PDB entry 5MPA | electron microscopy, 4.50 A resolution (low resolution: residue-level contacts below are approximate; hydrogen-bond / salt-bridge calls are withheld) | chains H and I of the 34 polymer chains in the assembly

# Chain H
Name: 26S protease regulatory subunit 7 homolog
From: Saccharomyces cerevisiae (strain ATCC 204508 / S288c)
UniProtKB: P33299 (PRS7_YEAST); residues 1-467 here = UniProt positions 1-467
Sequence (467 residues; row label = number of the first residue in the row):
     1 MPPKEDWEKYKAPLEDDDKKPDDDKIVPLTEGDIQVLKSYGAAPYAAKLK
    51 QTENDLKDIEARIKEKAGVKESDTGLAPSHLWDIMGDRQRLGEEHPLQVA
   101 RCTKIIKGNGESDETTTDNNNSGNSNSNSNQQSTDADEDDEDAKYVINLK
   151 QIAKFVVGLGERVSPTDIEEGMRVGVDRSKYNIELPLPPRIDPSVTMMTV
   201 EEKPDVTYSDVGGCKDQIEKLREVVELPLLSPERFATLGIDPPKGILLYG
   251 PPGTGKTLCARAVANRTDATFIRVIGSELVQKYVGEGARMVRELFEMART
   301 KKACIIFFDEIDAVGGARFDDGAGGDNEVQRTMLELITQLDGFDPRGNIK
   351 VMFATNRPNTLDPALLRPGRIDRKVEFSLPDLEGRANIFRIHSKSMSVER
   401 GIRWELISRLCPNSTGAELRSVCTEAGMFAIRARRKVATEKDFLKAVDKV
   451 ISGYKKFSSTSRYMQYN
Unresolved in the structure: 1-41, 108-143
Bound ions: Mg2+: Thr257 (together with ATP)
Small-molecule neighbours: ATP (adenosine-5'-triphosphate): Asp210, Val211, Gly212, Pro252, Gly253, Thr254, Gly255, Lys256, Thr257, Leu258, Arg261, Glu310, Asn356, Ile388, His392, Gly416, Ala417, Arg420
UniProt features mapped onto this chain:
  - binding site (ATP): Gly250 to Thr257
  - modified residue (Phosphoserine): Ser164, Ser231

# Chain I
Name: 26S protease regulatory subunit 4 homolog
From: Saccharomyces cerevisiae (strain ATCC 204508 / S288c)
UniProtKB: P40327 (PRS4_YEAST); residues 1-437 here = UniProt positions 1-437
Sequence (437 residues; row label = number of the first residue in the row):
     1 MGQGVSSGQDKKKKKGSNQKPKYEPPVQSKFGRKKRKGGPATAEKLPNIY
    51 PSTRCKLKLLRMERIKDHLLLEEEFVSNSEILKPFEKKQEEEKKQLEEIR
   101 GNPLSIGTLEEIIDDDHAIVTSPTMPDYYVSILSFVDKELLEPGCSVLLH
   151 HKTMSIVGVLQDDADPMVSVMKMDKSPTESYSDIGGLESQIQEIKESVEL
   201 PLTHPELYEEMGIKPPKGVILYGAPGTGKTLLAKAVANQTSATFLRIVGS
   251 ELIQKYLGDGPRLCRQIFKVAGENAPSIVFIDEIDAIGTKRYDSNSGGER
   301 EIQRTMLELLNQLDGFDDRGDVKVIMATNKIETLDPALIRPGRIDRKILF
   351 ENPDLSTKKKILGIHTSKMNLSEDVNLETLVTTKDDLSGADIQAMCTEAG
   401 LLALRERRMQVTAEDFKQAKERVMKNKVEENLEGLYL
Unresolved in the structure: 1-52
Bound ions: Mg2+: Thr230 (together with ATP)
Small-molecule neighbours:
  - ATP (adenosine-5'-triphosphate), molecule 1: Asp183, Ile184, Gly185, Gly186, Leu187, Pro225, Gly226, Thr227, Gly228, Lys229, Thr230, Leu231, Pro353, Ile361, Ile364, His365, Gly389, Ala390, Gln393
  - ATP, molecule 2: Lys214, Ala337, Arg340, Gly342, Arg343
UniProt features mapped onto this chain:
  - binding site (ATP): Gly223 to Thr230
  - lipidation: Gly2 (N-myristoyl glycine)
  - cross-link (Glycyl lysine isopeptide (Lys-Gly)): Lys234 (interchain with G-Cter in ubiquitin), Lys255 (interchain with G-Cter in ubiquitin), Lys290 (interchain with G-Cter in ubiquitin)
  - mutagenesis: Lys229 (K229Q: 73% loss of ATPase activity)

# Chain H / chain I interface
Residue-residue contacts (130):
  Tyr45(H) with Thr53(I); Arg54(I)
  Lys48(H) with Arg54(I); Leu57(I)
  Thr52(H) with Leu60(I)
  Asp55(H) with Arg64(I)
  Leu56(H) with Leu60(I); Glu63(I)
  Ile59(H) with Arg64(I); Asp67(I)
  Ile63(H) with Asp67(I); Leu71(I)
  Lys66(H) with Phe75(I)
  Glu71(H) with Lys93(I)
  Ser72(H) with Leu160(I)
  Asp73(H) with Arg100(I); Phe135(I); Val159(I); Leu160(I)
  Thr74(H) with Phe135(I); Asp137(I); Leu140(I); Val159(I)
  Gly75(H) with Asp137(I)
  Ser79(H) with Phe135(I)
  Trp82(H) with Val136(I)
  Asp83(H) with Ser134(I); Phe135(I)
  Gly86(H) with Leu133(I)
  Arg90(H) with Ile99(I); Leu133(I); Thr153(I)
  His95(H) with His117(I); Tyr129(I); Val130(I); Ser131(I); Thr153(I)
  Pro96(H) with Tyr128(I)
  Leu97(H) with Tyr129(I)
  Gln98(H) with Pro126(I); Asp127(I); Tyr128(I)
  Val99(H) with Asp127(I); Tyr128(I); Tyr129(I)
  Lys150(H) with Met125(I); Asp127(I)
  Gln151(H) with Pro126(I); Asp127(I)
  Arg173(H) with Ile119(I)
  Arg178(H) with Tyr128(I)
  Leu187(H) with Tyr129(I)
  Glu201(H) with Phe316(I)
  Pro204(H) with Phe316(I); Asp318(I)
  Gly253(H) with Arg340(I)
  Thr257(H) with Gly315(I); Phe316(I)
  Ala260(H) with Phe316(I)
  Arg261(H) with Gly315(I); Phe316(I); Asp318(I)
  Ala264(H) with Phe316(I)
  Phe271(H) with Phe316(I)
  Arg273(H) with Phe316(I); Asp317(I)
  Ile275(H) with Asn311(I)
  Ser277(H) with Pro261(I); Leu307(I); Asn311(I)
  Glu278(H) with Arg262(I); Arg265(I)
  Val280(H) with Gly258(I); Arg304(I)
  Gln281(H) with Leu257(I); Arg262(I)
  Lys282(H) with Tyr256(I); Leu257(I)
  Tyr283(H) with Tyr256(I)
  Met290(H) with Arg262(I)
  Phe307(H) with Phe316(I)
  Glu310(H) with Leu307(I); Leu310(I); Asn311(I)
  Asp312(H) with Gln303(I)
  Ala313(H) with Gln303(I); Leu307(I)
  Gly325(H) with Asn295(I)
  His392(H) with Ile213(I)
  Met396(H) with Met211(I); Ile213(I)
  Ser397(H) with Glu210(I); Met211(I)
  Ala417(H) with Pro341(I); Gly342(I)
  Glu418(H) with Pro341(I)
  Arg420(H) with Lys214(I)
  Ser421(H) with Pro341(I); Gly342(I)
  Cys423(H) with Ile213(I)
  Thr424(H) with Ile213(I); Lys214(I); Asp345(I)
  Glu425(H) with Arg346(I)
  Gly427(H) with Met211(I)
  Met428(H) with Pro216(I); Asp345(I); Arg346(I)
  Phe429(H) with Arg346(I)
  Ile431(H) with Leu207(I); Tyr208(I)
  Arg432(H) with Gln192(I); Glu196(I); Arg346(I)
  Lys436(H) with Glu210(I)
  Tyr454(H) with Pro341(I); Asp345(I); Arg346(I); Lys347(I)
  Phe457(H) with Glu332(I)
  Ser459(H) with Ile331(I); Glu332(I); Leu334(I); Asp335(I); Pro336(I); Ile339(I)
  Thr460(H) with Glu332(I); Thr333(I); Leu334(I)
  Tyr463(H) with Pro336(I)
Other interface residues (no listed pair), chain H (91 interface residues in all): Arg62, Leu76, His80, Asp87, Gln89, Leu91, Gly92, Glu93, Leu185, Ile191, Ser194, Met198, Pro252, Leu279, Asp309, Gly324, Val329, Ser395, Arg435, Gly453
Other interface residues (no listed pair), chain I (82 interface residues in all): His68, Glu74, Glu92, Glu110, Pro143, Met154, Ser155, Val157, Glu193, Ser197, Leu200, Gly212, Arg300, Glu308

# In short
91 residues of chain H and 82 residues of chain I are in contact. One ATP molecule is bound between chain H
and chain I. Chain I binds ATP.
Here chain H is 26S protease regulatory subunit 7 homolog and chain I is 26S protease regulatory subunit 4
homolog, both from Saccharomyces cerevisiae (strain ATCC 204508 / S288c). Entry 5MPA (26S proteasome in
presence of ATP (s2)) was determined by electron microscopy (same publication as 5MP9, 5MPB, 5MPC, 5MPD and
5MPE).
